Entry 3ZGX (X-ray diffraction, 3.40 A resolution); this record covers chains B and Z of the 4 polymer chains in the assembly.

# Chain B
Name: Chromosome partition protein smc
Source organism: Bacillus subtilis
Notes: fragment: smc head domain, residues 1-219, 983-1186
Reference sequence: P51834 (SMC_BACSU); residue numbers follow UniProt; this construct covers 1-219, 983-1186
Chain sequence (426 residues; numbered 1 to 1186; 760 numbers in that range are skipped by the numbering (no residue carries them; nothing is unmodelled there); the number before each row is that of its first residue):
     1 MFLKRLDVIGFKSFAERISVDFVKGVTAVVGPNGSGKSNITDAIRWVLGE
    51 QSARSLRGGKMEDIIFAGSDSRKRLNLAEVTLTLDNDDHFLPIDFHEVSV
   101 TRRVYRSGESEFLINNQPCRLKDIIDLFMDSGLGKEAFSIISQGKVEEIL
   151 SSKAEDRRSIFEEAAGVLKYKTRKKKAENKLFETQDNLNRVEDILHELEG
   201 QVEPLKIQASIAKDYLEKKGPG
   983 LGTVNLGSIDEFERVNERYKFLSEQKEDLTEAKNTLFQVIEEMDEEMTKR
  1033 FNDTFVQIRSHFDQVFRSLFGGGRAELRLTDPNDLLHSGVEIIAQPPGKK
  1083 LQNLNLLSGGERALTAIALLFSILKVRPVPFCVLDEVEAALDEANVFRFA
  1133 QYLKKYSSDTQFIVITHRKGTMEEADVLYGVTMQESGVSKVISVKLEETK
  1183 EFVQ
Unresolved in the structure: 33-35, 53-70, 95, 131-135, 201-222, 983-993, 1166-1169, 1176-1186
Construct notes: linker (220-222)
UniProt features mapped onto this chain:
  - binding site (ATP): Pro32 to Asn39

# Chain Z
Name: Segregation and condensation protein A
Source organism: Bacillus subtilis
Notes: fragment: n terminal domain of scpa, residues 1-86
Reference sequence: P35154 (SCPA_BACSU); residue numbers follow UniProt; this construct covers 1-86
Chain sequence (94 residues; row label = number of the first residue in the row):
     1 MEEYQVKIDTFEGPLDLLLHLINRLEIDIYDIPVAKITEQYLLYVHTMRV
    51 LELDIASEYLVMAATLLSIKSRMLLPKQEEELFEDETSHHHHHH
Unresolved in the structure: 1-9, 77-94
Construct notes: expression tag (87-94)

# Interface between chain B and chain Z
Pairs across the interface (47; chain B residue first):
  Ala164(B) - His46(Z)  hydrogen bond (backbone-side chain)
  Ala165(B) - His46(Z)
  Ala165(B) - Val50(Z)
  Gly166(B) - Val50(Z)
  Lys169(B) - Asp54(Z)
  Tyr170(B) - Leu53(Z)  hydrophobic
  Tyr170(B) - Asp54(Z)
  Tyr170(B) - Ser57(Z)
  Arg173(B) - Ser57(Z)
  Arg173(B) - Glu58(Z)  salt bridge
  Arg173(B) - Val61(Z)
  Ala177(B) - Ala64(Z)
  Lys180(B) - Ala64(Z)
  Lys180(B) - Thr65(Z)  hydrogen bond
  Lys180(B) - Ser68(Z)
  Glu183(B) - Ser68(Z)  hydrogen bond
  Glu183(B) - Arg72(Z)  salt bridge
  Thr184(B) - Ala64(Z)
  Thr184(B) - Leu67(Z)
  Thr184(B) - Ser68(Z)
  Thr184(B) - Ser71(Z)
  Asn187(B) - Ser68(Z)
  Asn187(B) - Ser71(Z)  hydrogen bond
  Asn187(B) - Arg72(Z)
  Leu1011(B) - Leu67(Z)  hydrophobic
  Leu1011(B) - Lys70(Z)
  Leu1011(B) - Ser71(Z)
  Lys1015(B) - Leu67(Z)
  Leu1018(B) - Ala64(Z)  hydrophobic
  Leu1018(B) - Leu67(Z)  hydrophobic
  Val1021(B) - Leu60(Z)  hydrophobic
  Met1025(B) - Leu53(Z)  hydrophobic
  Met1025(B) - Ala56(Z)  hydrophobic
  Met1025(B) - Ser57(Z)
  Met1025(B) - Leu60(Z)  hydrophobic
  Glu1028(B) - Arg49(Z)
  Lys1031(B) - Arg49(Z)
  Arg1032(B) - His46(Z)  hydrogen bond
  Arg1032(B) - Arg49(Z)
  Arg1032(B) - Val50(Z)
  Asp1035(B) - Arg49(Z)  salt bridge
  Thr1036(B) - His46(Z)  hydrogen bond
  Gln1039(B) - Leu42(Z)
  His1043(B) - Glu39(Z)  salt bridge
  Lys1107(B) - Glu39(Z)
  Val1108(B) - Leu43(Z)
  Arg1109(B) - His46(Z)  hydrogen bond
Interface residues without a listed pair, chain B (33 interface residues in all): Val167, Lys174, Leu181, Val191, Gln1007, Ala1014, Pro1110
Interface residues without a listed pair, chain Z (22 interface residues in all): Ala63, Leu74

# Summary
Chain B and chain Z form an interface of 33 and 22 residues respectively; the contacts include 7 hydrogen
bonds and 4 salt bridges. Polar contacts include Arg173(B)-Glu58(Z), Glu183(B)-Arg72(Z) and
Asp1035(B)-Arg49(Z). Curated annotation (UniProt) lists 8 ATP-binding residues on chain B.
Chain B is Chromosome partition protein smc and chain Z is Segregation and condensation protein A, both from
Bacillus subtilis; the structure, Crystal structure of the kleisin-N SMC interface in prokaryotic condensin,
was determined by X-ray diffraction (same publication as 4I98 and 4I99).
